8R3M - chains D and H of the 10 polymer chains in the assembly; structure by electron microscopy, 3.49 A resolution.

# Chain D
Name: DNA-directed RNA polymerase subunit beta'
From: Mycolicibacterium smegmatis MC2 155
Reference sequence: A0QS66 (RPOC_MYCS2); residue numbers follow UniProt; this construct covers 1-1317
Chain sequence (1317 residues; each row starts with the number of its first residue):
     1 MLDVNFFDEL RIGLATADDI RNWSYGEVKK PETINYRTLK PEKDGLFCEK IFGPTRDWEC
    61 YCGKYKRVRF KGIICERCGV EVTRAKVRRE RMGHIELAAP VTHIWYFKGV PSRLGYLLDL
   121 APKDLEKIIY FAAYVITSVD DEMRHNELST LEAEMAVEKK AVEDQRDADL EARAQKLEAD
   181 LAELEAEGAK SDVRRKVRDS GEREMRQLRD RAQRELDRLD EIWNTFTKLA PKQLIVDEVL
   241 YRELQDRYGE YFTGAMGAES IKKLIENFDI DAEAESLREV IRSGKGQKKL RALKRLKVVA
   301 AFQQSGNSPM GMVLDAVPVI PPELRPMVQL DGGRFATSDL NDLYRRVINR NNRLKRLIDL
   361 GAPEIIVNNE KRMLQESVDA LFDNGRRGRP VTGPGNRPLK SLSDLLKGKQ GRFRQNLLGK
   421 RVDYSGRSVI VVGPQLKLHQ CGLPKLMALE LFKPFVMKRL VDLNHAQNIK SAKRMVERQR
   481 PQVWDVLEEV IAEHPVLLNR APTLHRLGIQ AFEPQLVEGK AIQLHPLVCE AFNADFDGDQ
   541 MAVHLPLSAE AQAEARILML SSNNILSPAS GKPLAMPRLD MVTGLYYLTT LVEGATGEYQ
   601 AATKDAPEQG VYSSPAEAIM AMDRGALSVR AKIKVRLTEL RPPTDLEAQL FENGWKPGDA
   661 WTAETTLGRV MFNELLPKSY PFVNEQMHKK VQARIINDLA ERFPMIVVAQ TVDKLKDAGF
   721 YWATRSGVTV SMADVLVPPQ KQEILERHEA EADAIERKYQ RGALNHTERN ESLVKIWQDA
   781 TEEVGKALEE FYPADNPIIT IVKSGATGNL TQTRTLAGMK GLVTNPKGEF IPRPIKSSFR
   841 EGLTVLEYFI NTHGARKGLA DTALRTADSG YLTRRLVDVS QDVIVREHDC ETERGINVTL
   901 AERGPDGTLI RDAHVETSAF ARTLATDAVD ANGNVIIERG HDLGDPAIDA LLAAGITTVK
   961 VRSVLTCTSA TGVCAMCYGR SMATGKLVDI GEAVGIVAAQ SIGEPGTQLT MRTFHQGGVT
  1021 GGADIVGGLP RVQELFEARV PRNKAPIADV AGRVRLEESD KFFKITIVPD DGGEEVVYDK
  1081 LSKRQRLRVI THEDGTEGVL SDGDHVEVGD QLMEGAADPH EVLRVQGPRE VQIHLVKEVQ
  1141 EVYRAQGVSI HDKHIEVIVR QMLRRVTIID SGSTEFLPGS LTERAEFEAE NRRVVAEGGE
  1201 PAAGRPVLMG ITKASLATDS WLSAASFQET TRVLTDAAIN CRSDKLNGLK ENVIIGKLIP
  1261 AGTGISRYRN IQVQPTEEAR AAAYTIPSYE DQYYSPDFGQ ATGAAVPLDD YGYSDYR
Not modelled in the structure: 1-3, 1284-1317
Metal / ion sites: Zn2+ site 1: C60, C62, C75, C78; Mg2+: D535, D537, D539 (shared with D483(H) of chain H); Zn2+ site 2: C890, C967, C974, C977
UniProt features mapped onto this chain:
  - binding site (Zn(2+)): C60, C62, C75, C78, C890, C967, C974, C977
  - binding site (Mg(2+)): D535, D537, D539

# Chain H
Name: Helicase
From: Mycolicibacterium smegmatis MC2 155
Reference sequence: I7G5V9 (I7G5V9_MYCS2); numbering as in UniProt (aligned over 1-736)
Chain sequence (736 residues; each row starts with the number of its first residue):
     1 MSGRDYEDEL QSERDYVAGL YARLDAERAQ SQRRYAAALR EHGGTAVERD AEVRALAKDI
    61 ARLNVADNGL CFGRLDTLDD ARLYIGRLGI FDRDNDFEPL LLDWRAPMAR PFYVATAANP
   121 ENMRRRRQFH TLGRKVVDFT DEILGRPTGA EHDATNDAAL LAAVNAPRGE GMRDIVATIQ
   181 AEQDQVIRLD HTGVLVIEGG PGTGKTVVAL HRVAYLLYTY RKQMERHGVL VVGPTPAFLD
   241 HIGRVLPSLG ESDAVFMTPG DFVPGLHVTA EDTPEAAEVK GSLKILDVLK AAVADRQELP
   301 SEPIPIDLSD VTMRIDAETA KWARDEARKT GLPHNEARAE FVDVVTYVVT ERAVARIGRG
   361 WLTRDDKHAW EKMRADVVGE LEDHEQFNAA LDALWPILTP EDVLAQLYTS HERLRAAGAP
   421 ECLWRADGEA WTVSDVPLLD ELVDLLGRNK AADEAAERER REEEAYAAGV LDLMVDREDL
   481 MDDEDHLLAQ DLIDAEELAD RFKEQDNREL SERAAADREW TYGHVVVDEA QELSEMDWRL
   541 LMRRCPRRSF TIVGDLAQRR SPAGARSWGA MLDSYVPGRW VYKSLSVNYR TPAEIMAVAA
   601 AVLAEFAPDA TPPDSVRACG VAPWARQVTD DDIASAIAEF VSEEAGREGT SVVIGPPDVP
   661 GTVPPSETKG LEFDAVLVVE PERILADGPR GAAELYVALT RATQRLGVLY RDALPQALAG
   721 LAEGDAAATV EQRTSA
Not modelled in the structure: 1-3, 144-283, 411-435, 507-736
Metal / ion sites: Mg2+: D483 (shared with D535(D), D537(D), D539(D) of chain D)
From the paper describing this entry:
  - mutagenesis - T206E, E529S/Q558N: abolished catalytic activity on ATP

# Interface between chain D and chain H
Residue-residue contacts (102):
  V110(D) - E454(H)
  K123(D) - D383(H)
  K409(D) - D472(H)
  R421(D) - E478(H)  salt bridge
  R421(D) - D479(H)  salt bridge
  R427(D) - D479(H)
  R427(D) - L480(H)
  R500(D) - M481(H)
  A501(D) - M481(H)
  D537(D) - D483(H)
  G538(D) - D482(H)
  G538(D) - D483(H)
  D539(D) - M481(H)
  D539(D) - D482(H)
  D539(D) - D483(H)
  Q540(D) - M481(H)  hydrogen bond (backbone-backbone)
  E751(D) - R93(H)  salt bridge
  E751(D) - F97(H)
  A754(D) - D96(H)
  A754(D) - F97(H)  hydrophobic
  I755(D) - F97(H)  hydrophobic
  R757(D) - D96(H)  salt bridge
  K758(D) - D96(H)
  K758(D) - F97(H)
  K758(D) - P99(H)
  R761(D) - M108(H)
  G762(D) - A106(H)
  G762(D) - P107(H)
  G762(D) - M108(H)  hydrogen bond (backbone-backbone)
  A763(D) - F91(H)
  A763(D) - L102(H)  hydrophobic
  A763(D) - A106(H)
  A763(D) - M108(H)  hydrophobic
  L764(D) - F91(H)  hydrophobic
  E768(D) - R62(H)  salt bridge
  E768(D) - D103(H)
  E771(D) - R62(H)  salt bridge
  K775(D) - E27(H)  salt bridge
  K775(D) - D59(H)  salt bridge
  I776(D) - F97(H)  hydrophobic
  E782(D) - R34(H)  salt bridge
  N809(D) - G43(H)  hydrogen bond (side chain-backbone)
  T811(D) - H42(H)
  K820(D) - E48(H)  salt bridge
  T824(D) - V47(H)
  T824(D) - A51(H)
  E829(D) - K58(H)  salt bridge
  F830(D) - E52(H)
  K857(D) - V47(H)
  G858(D) - V47(H)
  L859(D) - L487(H)
  A860(D) - L487(H)
  A860(D) - L492(H)
  A863(D) - L487(H)
  A863(D) - L488(H)
  A863(D) - A489(H)
  L864(D) - L492(H)
  L864(D) - I493(H)  hydrophobic
  R865(D) - A46(H)
  R865(D) - D50(H)  salt bridge
  T866(D) - M474(H)
  A867(D) - M474(H)
  D868(D) - L498(H)
  D868(D) - R501(H)  salt bridge
  D868(D) - F502(H)
  G870(D) - M474(H)
  Y871(D) - E463(H)  hydrogen bond
  Y871(D) - Y466(H)  hydrophobic
  Y871(D) - V470(H)  hydrophobic
  Y871(D) - F502(H)  hydrophobic
  R874(D) - Y466(H)
  R874(D) - V470(H)
  R874(D) - L473(H)
  R875(D) - E463(H)  salt bridge
  R875(D) - Y466(H)  hydrogen bond
  D878(D) - Y466(H)  hydrogen bond
  Q1008(D) - R49(H)
  T1010(D) - L39(H)
  T1010(D) - R49(H)
  T1010(D) - D50(H)
  M1011(D) - D50(H)
  M1011(D) - R54(H)
  R1012(D) - R501(H)
  F1014(D) - R501(H)
  Q1016(D) - E497(H)  hydrogen bond
  V1026(D) - V53(H)  hydrophobic
  G1027(D) - Y35(H)
  Q1033(D) - F502(H)
  R1039(D) - F502(H)  hydrogen bond (side chain-backbone)
  R1039(D) - K503(H)  hydrogen bond (side chain-backbone)
  R1039(D) - E504(H)
  R1042(D) - Q505(H)  hydrogen bond (side chain-backbone)
  R1042(D) - D506(H)  salt bridge
  E1058(D) - L132(H)
  K1083(D) - N68(H)  hydrogen bond (backbone-side chain)
  R1086(D) - R28(H)
  R1086(D) - N64(H)  hydrogen bond
  R1086(D) - D67(H)  salt bridge
  R1086(D) - R134(H)
  A1145(D) - L39(H)
  Q1146(D) - L39(H)
  Q1146(D) - R49(H)  hydrogen bond
Other interface residues (no listed pair), chain D (83 interface residues in all): L417, L418, N499, P502, D535, M541, A542, Q778, Q812, G828, G854, D861, T862, L1009, T1013, D1024, I1025, R1084, L1216, F1227, R1232
Other interface residues (no listed pair), chain H (72 interface residues in all): R40, L56, A57, V65, G89, E98, R105, R458, E462, G469, V475

# Summary
83 residues of chain D face 72 of chain H across their interface, with 13 hydrogen bonds and 16 salt bridges.
Among the polar pairs are R421(D)-E478(H), R421(D)-D479(H) and E751(D)-R93(H). The paper reports that T206E
and E529S/Q558N of chain H abolish catalytic activity on ATP.
Here chain D is DNA-directed RNA polymerase subunit beta' and chain H is Helicase, both from Mycolicibacterium
smegmatis MC2 155. Entry 8R3M (Mycobacterium smegnatis RNA polymerase transcription initiation complex with
SigmaA, RbpA, HelD N-terminal, CO and PCh loop ...) was determined by electron microscopy, deposited together
with 8Q3I, 8QN8, 8QTI, 8QU6, 8R2M, 8R6P and 8R6R.
